PDB entry 7WD7 | electron microscopy, 3.50 A resolution | chains B and d of the 9 polymer chains in the assembly

Chain B:
Protein: Spike glycoprotein
Source organism: Severe acute respiratory syndrome coronavirus 2
UniProtKB: P0DTC2 (SPIKE_SARS2); numbering as in UniProt; present here: 1-241, 245-1206
Amino-acid sequence (1258 residues; numbered 1 to 1261; 3 numbers in that range are skipped by the numbering (no residue carries them; nothing is unmodelled there); the number before each row is that of its first residue):
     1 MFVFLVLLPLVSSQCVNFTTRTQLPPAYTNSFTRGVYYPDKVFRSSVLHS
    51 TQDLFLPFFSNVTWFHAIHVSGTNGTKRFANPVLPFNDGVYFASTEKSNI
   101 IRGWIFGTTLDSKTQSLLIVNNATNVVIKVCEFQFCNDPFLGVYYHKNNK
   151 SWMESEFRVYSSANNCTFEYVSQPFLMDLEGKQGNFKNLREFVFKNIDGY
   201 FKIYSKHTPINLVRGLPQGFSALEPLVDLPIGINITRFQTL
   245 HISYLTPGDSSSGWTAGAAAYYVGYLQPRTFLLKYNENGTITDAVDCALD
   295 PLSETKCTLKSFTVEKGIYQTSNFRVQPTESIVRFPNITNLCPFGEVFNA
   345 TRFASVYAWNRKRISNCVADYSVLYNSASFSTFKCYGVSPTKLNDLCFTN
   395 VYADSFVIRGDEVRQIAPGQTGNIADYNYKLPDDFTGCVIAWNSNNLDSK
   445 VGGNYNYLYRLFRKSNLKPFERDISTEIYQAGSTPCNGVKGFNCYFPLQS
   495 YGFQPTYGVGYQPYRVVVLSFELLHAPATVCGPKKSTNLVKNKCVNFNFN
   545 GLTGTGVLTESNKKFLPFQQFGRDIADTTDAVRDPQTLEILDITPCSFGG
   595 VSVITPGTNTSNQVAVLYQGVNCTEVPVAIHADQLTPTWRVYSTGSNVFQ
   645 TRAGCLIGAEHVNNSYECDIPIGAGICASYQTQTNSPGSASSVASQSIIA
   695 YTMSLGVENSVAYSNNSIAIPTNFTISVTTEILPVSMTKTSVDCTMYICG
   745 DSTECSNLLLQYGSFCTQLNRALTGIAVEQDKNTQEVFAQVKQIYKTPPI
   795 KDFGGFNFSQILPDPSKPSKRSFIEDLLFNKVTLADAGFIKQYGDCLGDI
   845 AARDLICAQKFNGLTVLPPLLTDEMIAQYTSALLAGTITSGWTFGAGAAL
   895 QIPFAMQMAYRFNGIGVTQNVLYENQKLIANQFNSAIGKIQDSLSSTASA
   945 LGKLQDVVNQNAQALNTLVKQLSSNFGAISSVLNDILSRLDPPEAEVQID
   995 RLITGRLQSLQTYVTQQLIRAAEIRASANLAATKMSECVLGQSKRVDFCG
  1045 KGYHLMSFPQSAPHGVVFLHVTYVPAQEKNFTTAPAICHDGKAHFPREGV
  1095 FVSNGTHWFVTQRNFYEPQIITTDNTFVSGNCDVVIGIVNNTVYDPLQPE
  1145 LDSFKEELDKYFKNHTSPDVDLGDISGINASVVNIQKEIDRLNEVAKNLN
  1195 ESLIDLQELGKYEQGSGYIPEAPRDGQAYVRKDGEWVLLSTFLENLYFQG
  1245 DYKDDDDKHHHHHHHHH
Not modelled in the structure: 1-13, 70-76, 248-254, 621-640, 677-688, 828-847, 1162-1261
Differences from the reference sequence: variant Phe18 (Leu in P0DTC2), Ala80 (Asp in P0DTC2), Gly215 (Asp in P0DTC2), Ile246 (Arg in P0DTC2), Asn417 (Lys in P0DTC2), Lys484 (Glu in P0DTC2), Tyr501 (Asn in P0DTC2), Gly614 (Asp in P0DTC2), Gly682 (Arg in P0DTC2), Ser683 (Arg in P0DTC2), Ser685 (Arg in P0DTC2), Val701 (Ala in P0DTC2), Pro986 (Lys in P0DTC2), Pro987 (Val in P0DTC2); expression tag (1207-1261)
Disulfide bonds: Cys131-Cys166, Cys291-Cys301, Cys336-Cys361, Cys379-Cys432, Cys480-Cys488, Cys538-Cys590, Cys617-Cys649, Cys662-Cys671, Cys738-Cys760, Cys743-Cys749, Cys1032-Cys1043, Cys1082-Cys1126
Swiss-Prot annotation at these positions:
  - region: Asn280 to Cys301 (Putative superantigen), Arg403 to Asp405 (Integrin-binding motif), Asn448 to Phe456 (Immunodominant HLA epitope recognized by the CD8+), Pro681, Ala684 (Putative superantigen), Ser816 to Tyr837 (Fusion peptide 1), Lys835 to Phe855 (Fusion peptide 2), Asp1163 to Glu1202 (Heptad repeat 2)
  - site: Arg815, Ser816 (Cleavage)
  - glycosylation: Asn17 (N-linked (GlcNAc...) (complex) asparagine), Asn61 (N-linked (GlcNAc...) (hybrid) asparagine), Asn74 (N-linked (GlcNAc...) (complex) asparagine), Asn122 (N-linked (GlcNAc...) (hybrid) asparagine), Asn149 (N-linked (GlcNAc...) (complex) asparagine), Asn165 (N-linked (GlcNAc...) (complex) asparagine), Asn234 (N-linked (GlcNAc...) (high mannose) asparagine), Asn282 (N-linked (GlcNAc...) (complex) asparagine), Thr323 (O-linked (GalNAc) threonine), Ser325 (O-linked (HexNAc...) serine), Asn331 (N-linked (GlcNAc...) (complex) asparagine), Asn343 (N-linked (GlcNAc...) (complex) asparagine), Asn603 (N-linked (GlcNAc...) (hybrid) asparagine), Asn616 (N-linked (GlcNAc...) (complex) asparagine), Asn657 (N-linked (GlcNAc...) (complex) asparagine), Thr676 (O-linked (GlcNAc...) threonine), Thr678 (O-linked (GlcNAc...) threonine), Asn709 (N-linked (GlcNAc...) (high mannose) asparagine), Asn717 (N-linked (GlcNAc...) (hybrid) asparagine), Asn801 (N-linked (GlcNAc...) (hybrid) asparagine) and 6 more in UniProt
  - natural variant: Leu5 (L5F: In strain: Iota/B.1.526), Ser13 (S13I: In strain: Epsilon/B.1.427/B.1.429), Phe18 (L18F: In strain: Beta/B.1.351, Gamma/P.1 and 1 more; this construct carries the variant), Thr19 (T19I: In strain: Omicron/BQ.1.1, Omicron/XBB.1.5 and 1 more; T19R: In strain: Delta/B.1.617.2, Omicron/BA.2 and 4 more), Thr20 (T20N: In strain: Gamma/P.1), Leu24 to Ala27 (sequence variant, change not given here; In strain: Omicron/BA.2, Omicron/BA.2.12.1 and 6 more), Pro26 (P26S: In strain: Gamma/P.1), Gln52 (Q52H: In strain: Omicron/EG.5.1), Ala67 (A67V: In strain: Eta/B.1.525, Omicron/BA.1), His69 to Val70 (deletion: In strain: Alpha/B.1.1.7, Eta/B.1.525 and 5 more), Gly75 (G75V: In strain: Lambda/C.37), Thr76 (T76I: In strain: Lambda/C.37), 81 further natural variant entries in UniProt
  - mutagenesis: His69 to Val70 (Increased incorporation of cleaved spike into virions), Asn121 (N121Q: Partial loss of biliverdin affinity), Arg190 (R190K: Partial loss of biliverdin affinity), Asn234 (N234Q: Increased resistance to neutralizing antibodies), Asn331 (N331Q: Reduced viral infectivity), Asn343 (N343Q: Reduced viral infectivity), Leu452 (L452R: Increased resistance to neutralizing antibodies. Decreases HLA binding to NF9 epitope. Increased binding affinity to human ACE2), Tyr453 (Y453F: Decreased HLA binding to NF9 epitope. Increased binding affinity to human ACE2), Ala475 (A475V: Increased resistance to neutralizing antibodies), Val483 (V483A: Increased resistance to neutralizing antibodies), Phe490 (F490L: Increased resistance to neutralizing antibodies and human covalescent sera neutralization), Gln493 (Q493N: Reduced host ACE2-binding affinity in vitro; Q493Y: Reduced host ACE2-binding affinity in vitro), 9 further mutagenesis entries in UniProt

Chain d:
Protein: Light chain of S5D2 Fab
Source organism: Mus musculus
Notes: antibody fragment or engineered binder
Amino-acid sequence (217 residues; numbered 1 to 217; the number before each row is that of its first residue):
     1 DIVMSQSPSSLAVSDGERVTLTCKSSQSLLYSTNQKNYLAWYQQKPGQSP
    51 KLLIYWASSRESGVPDRFTGSGSGTDFTLTISSVKAEDLAVYYCQQYYSY
   101 PLTFGAGTKLELRADAAPTVSIFPPSSEQLTSGGASVVCFLNNFYPKDIN
   151 VKWKIDGSERQNGVLNSWTDQDSKDSTYSMSSTLTLTKDEYERHNSYTCE
   201 ATHKTSTSPIVKSFNRN
Disulfide bonds: Cys23-Cys94, Cys139-Cys199

Interface between chain B and chain d:
Residue-residue contacts - 9 pairs, chain B then chain d:
  Ser477(B) - Trp56(d)
  Ser477(B) - Tyr97(d)
  Thr478(B) - Tyr100(d)  hydrogen bond
  Pro479(B) - Tyr31(d)  hydrophobic
  Pro479(B) - Tyr38(d)  hydrophobic
  Pro479(B) - Tyr97(d)
  Pro479(B) - Tyr98(d)
  Asn481(B) - Tyr31(d)
  Phe486(B) - Tyr100(d)
Interface residues without a listed pair, chain B (6 interface residues in all): Cys480

In short:
Chain B and chain d each contribute 6 residues to their interface, with 1 hydrogen bond. Its one
hydrogen-bonded contact is Thr478(B)-Tyr100(d). Curated annotation (UniProt) lists 21 mutagenesis sites on
chain B.
Chain B is Spike glycoprotein (Severe acute respiratory syndrome coronavirus 2) and chain d is Light chain of
S5D2 Fab (Mus musculus); the structure, SARS-CoV-2 Beta spike in complex with three S5D2 Fabs, was determined
by electron microscopy together with 7WCR, 7WCZ, 7WD0, 7WD8, 7WD9 and 7WDF from the same study.
